5JY6 - chains B and D of the 4 polymer chains in the assembly; structure by X-ray diffraction, 2.00 A resolution.

[Chain B (and D)]
Name: Glyceraldehyde-3-phosphate dehydrogenase
Source organism: Streptococcus agalactiae
Notes: EC 1.2.1.-; chain D of this document is another copy of the same molecule, construct and numbering; everything in this record applies to it too
UniProt: Q9ALW2 (Q9ALW2_STRAG); residue numbers follow UniProt; this construct covers 1-336
Sequence (356 residues; numbered -19 to 336; the number before each row is that of its first residue; numbers below 1 keep their minus sign (Met-19 is residue -19)):
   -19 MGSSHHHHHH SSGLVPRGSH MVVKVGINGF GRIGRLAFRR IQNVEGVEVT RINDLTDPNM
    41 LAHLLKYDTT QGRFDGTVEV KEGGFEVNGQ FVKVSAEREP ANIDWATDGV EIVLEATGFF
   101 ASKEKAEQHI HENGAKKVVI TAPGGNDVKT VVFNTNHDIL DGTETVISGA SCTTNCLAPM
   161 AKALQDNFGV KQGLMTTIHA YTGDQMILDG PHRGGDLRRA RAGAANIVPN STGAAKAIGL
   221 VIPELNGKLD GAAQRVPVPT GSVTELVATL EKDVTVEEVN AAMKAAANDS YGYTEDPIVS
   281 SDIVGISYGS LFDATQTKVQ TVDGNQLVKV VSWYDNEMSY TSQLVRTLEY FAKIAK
Unresolved in the structure: -19 to 1 (chain D: -19 to 2, 336)
Differences from the reference sequence: initiating methionine (-19); expression tag (-18 to 0)
Ion coordination: Mg2+: Ile21, Val24, Val27
Residues lining bound ligands: NAD (nicotinamide-adenine-dinucleotide): Asn8, Gly9, Phe10, Gly11, Arg12, Ile13, Asn33, Asp34, Leu35, Glu77, Arg78, Ala96, Thr97, Gly98, Phe99, Phe100, Thr121, Ala122, Cys152, Thr182, Asn316, Glu317, Tyr320
Reported in the primary citation:
  - binding site for NAD: Asn8 to Arg15, Asp34 to Leu35, Ala96 to Gly98, Phe99, Cys152, Asn316
  - binding site for NAD: Thr97 to Gly98 (by similarity / conservation)
  - catalytic residues: Cys152, His179

[How chain B and chain D interact]
Contacting residue pairs (64):
  Arg12(B) - Asp189(D)
  Arg15(B) - Asp189(D)  hydrogen bond (side chain-backbone)
  Asp34(B) - Pro191(D)
  Thr36(B) - Pro191(D)
  Asn39(B) - Leu197(D)
  Met40(B) - Pro191(D)  hydrophobic
  Met40(B) - His192(D)
  Met40(B) - Gly195(D)
  Met40(B) - Asp196(D)
  Met40(B) - Leu197(D)  hydrophobic
  Met40(B) - Ala200(D)  hydrophobic
  His43(B) - Leu197(D)
  Leu44(B) - Gly190(D)
  Leu44(B) - Pro191(D)
  Tyr47(B) - Asp189(D)
  Tyr47(B) - Arg201(D)
  Asp48(B) - Asp189(D)
  Asp48(B) - Arg201(D)
  Thr49(B) - Asp189(D)  hydrogen bond
  Thr49(B) - Arg201(D)  hydrogen bond
  Thr49(B) - Ala205(D)
  Thr49(B) - Asn206(D)  hydrogen bond
  Tyr181(B) - Ile187(D)
  Tyr181(B) - Leu188(D)
  Tyr181(B) - Ala204(D)
  Thr182(B) - Ile187(D)
  Thr182(B) - Leu188(D)
  Gly183(B) - Ile187(D)
  Gly183(B) - Leu188(D)
  Gln185(B) - Ile187(D)
  Met186(B) - Ile187(D)
  Ile187(B) - Tyr181(D)
  Ile187(B) - Thr182(D)
  Ile187(B) - Gly183(D)
  Ile187(B) - Gln185(D)
  Ile187(B) - Met186(D)
  Leu188(B) - Tyr181(D)
  Leu188(B) - Thr182(D)
  Leu188(B) - Gly183(D)
  Leu188(B) - Pro239(D)
  Asp189(B) - Arg12(D)
  Asp189(B) - Arg15(D)  hydrogen bond (backbone-side chain)
  Asp189(B) - Tyr47(D)
  Asp189(B) - Asp48(D)
  Asp189(B) - Thr49(D)  hydrogen bond
  Gly190(B) - Leu44(D)
  Pro191(B) - Asp34(D)
  Pro191(B) - Thr36(D)
  Pro191(B) - Met40(D)  hydrophobic
  Pro191(B) - Leu44(D)
  His192(B) - Met40(D)
  Gly195(B) - Met40(D)
  Leu197(B) - Asn39(D)
  Leu197(B) - Met40(D)  hydrophobic
  Leu197(B) - His43(D)
  Ala200(B) - Met40(D)  hydrophobic
  Arg201(B) - Tyr47(D)
  Arg201(B) - Asp48(D)
  Arg201(B) - Thr49(D)  hydrogen bond
  Ala204(B) - Tyr181(D)
  Ala204(B) - Ala204(D)  hydrophobic
  Ala205(B) - Thr49(D)
  Asn206(B) - Thr49(D)  hydrogen bond
  Pro239(B) - Leu188(D)
Interface residues without a listed pair, chain B (35 interface residues in all): Leu41, Asp196, Ala202, Gly203, Glu317
Interface residues without a listed pair, chain D (35 interface residues in all): Leu41, Ala202, Gly203, Glu317

[In short]
The chain B/chain D interface involves 35 residues from each chain; the contacts include 8 hydrogen bonds.
Among the polar pairs are Arg15(B)-Asp189(D), Thr49(B)-Asp189(D) and Thr49(B)-Arg201(D). Bound to chain B:
NAD. The paper reports catalytic residues Cys152(B) and His179(B); a binding site for NAD at Asn8(B), Asp34(B)
and Ala96(B) among others.
Both chains are Glyceraldehyde-3-phosphate dehydrogenase (Streptococcus agalactiae). Entry 5JY6 (Structures of
Streptococcus agalactiae GBS GAPDH in different enzymatic states) was determined by X-ray diffraction,
deposited together with 5JYA, 5JYE and 5JYF.
